PDB entry 8U4B | electron microscopy, 3.90 A resolution | chains A and B

[Chain A (and B)]
Protein: Insulin receptor
Organism: Homo sapiens
Notes: chain B of this document is another copy of the same molecule, construct and numbering; everything in this record applies to it too
UniProt: P06213 (INSR_HUMAN); residues -26 to 1355 here correspond to UniProt positions 1-1382 (UniProt number = residue number + 27)
Chain sequence (1382 residues; numbered -26 to 1355; the number before each row is that of its first residue; numbers below 1 keep their minus sign (Met-26 is residue -26)):
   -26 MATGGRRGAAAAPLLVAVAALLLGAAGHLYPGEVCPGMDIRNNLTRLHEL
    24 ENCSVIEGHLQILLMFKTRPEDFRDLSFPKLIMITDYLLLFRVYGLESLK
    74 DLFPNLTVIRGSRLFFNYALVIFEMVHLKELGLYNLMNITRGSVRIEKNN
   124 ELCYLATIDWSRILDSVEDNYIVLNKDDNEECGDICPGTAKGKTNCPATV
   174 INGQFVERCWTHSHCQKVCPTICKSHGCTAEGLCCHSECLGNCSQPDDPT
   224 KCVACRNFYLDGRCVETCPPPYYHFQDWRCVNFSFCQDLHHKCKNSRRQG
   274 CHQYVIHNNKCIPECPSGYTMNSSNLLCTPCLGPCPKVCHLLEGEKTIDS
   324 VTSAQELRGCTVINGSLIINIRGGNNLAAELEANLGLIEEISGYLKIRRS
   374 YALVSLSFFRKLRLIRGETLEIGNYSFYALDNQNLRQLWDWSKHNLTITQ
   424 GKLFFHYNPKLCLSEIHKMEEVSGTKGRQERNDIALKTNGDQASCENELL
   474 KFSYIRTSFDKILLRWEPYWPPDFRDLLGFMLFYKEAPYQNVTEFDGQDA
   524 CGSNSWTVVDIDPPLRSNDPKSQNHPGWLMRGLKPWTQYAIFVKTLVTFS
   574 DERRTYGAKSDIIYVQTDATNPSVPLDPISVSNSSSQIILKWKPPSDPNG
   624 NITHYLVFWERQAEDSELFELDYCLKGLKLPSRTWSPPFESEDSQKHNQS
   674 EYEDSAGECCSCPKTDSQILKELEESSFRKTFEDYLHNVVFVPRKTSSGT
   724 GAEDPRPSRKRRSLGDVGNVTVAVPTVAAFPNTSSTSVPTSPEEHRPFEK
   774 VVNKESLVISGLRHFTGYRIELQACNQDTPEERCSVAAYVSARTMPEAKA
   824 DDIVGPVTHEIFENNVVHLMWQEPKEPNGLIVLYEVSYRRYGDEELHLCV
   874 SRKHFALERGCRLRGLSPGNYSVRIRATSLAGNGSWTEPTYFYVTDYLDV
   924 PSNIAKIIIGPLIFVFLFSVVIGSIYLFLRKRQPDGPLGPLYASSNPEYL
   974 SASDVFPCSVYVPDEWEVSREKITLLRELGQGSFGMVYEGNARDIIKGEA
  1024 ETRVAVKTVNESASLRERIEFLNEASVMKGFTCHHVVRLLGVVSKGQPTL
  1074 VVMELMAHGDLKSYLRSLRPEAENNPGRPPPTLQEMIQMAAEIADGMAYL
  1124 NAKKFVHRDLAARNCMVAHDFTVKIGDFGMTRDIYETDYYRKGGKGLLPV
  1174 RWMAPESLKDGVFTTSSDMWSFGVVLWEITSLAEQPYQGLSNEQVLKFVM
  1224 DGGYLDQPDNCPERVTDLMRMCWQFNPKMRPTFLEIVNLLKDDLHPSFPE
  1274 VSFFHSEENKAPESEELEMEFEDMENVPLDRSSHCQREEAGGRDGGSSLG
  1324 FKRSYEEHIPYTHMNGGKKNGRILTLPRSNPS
Disordered / not traced: -26 to 0, 174-176, 519-527, 540-546, 658-688, 716-767, 920-1355
Swiss-Prot annotation at these positions:
  - region: Glu706 to Phe714 (Insulin-binding), Tyr972 (Important for interaction with IRS1, SHC1 and STAT5B), Tyr1334 to Met1337 (PIK3R1-binding)
  - active site: Asp1132 (Proton donor/acceptor)
  - binding site (ATP): Ser1006, Lys1030, Glu1077 to Asp1083, Arg1136, Asn1137, Asp1150
  - site: Phe39 (Insulin-binding)
  - modified residue: Ser373 (Phosphoserine), Tyr374 (Phosphotyrosine), Ser380 (Phosphoserine), Tyr965 (Phosphotyrosine), Tyr972 (Phosphotyrosine), Tyr984 (Phosphotyrosine), Cys1056 (S-nitrosocysteine), Tyr1158 (Phosphotyrosine), Tyr1162 (Phosphotyrosine), Tyr1163 (Phosphotyrosine), Tyr1328 (Phosphotyrosine), Tyr1334 (Phosphotyrosine)
  - glycosylation (N-linked (GlcNAc...) asparagine): Asn16, Asn25, Asn78, Asn111, Asn215, Asn255, Asn295, Asn337, Asn397, Asn418, Asn514, Asn606, Asn624, Asn671, Asn742, Asn755, Asn893, Asn906
  - cross-link: Lys1052 (Glycyl lysine isopeptide (Lys-Gly) (interchain with G-Cter in ubiquitin))
Disulfides: Cys8-Cys26, Cys126-Cys155, Cys159-Cys182, Cys169-Cys188, Cys192-Cys201, Cys196-Cys207, Cys208-Cys216, Cys212-Cys225, Cys228-Cys237, Cys241-Cys253, Cys259-Cys284, Cys266-Cys274, Cys288-Cys301, Cys304-Cys308, Cys312-Cys333, Cys647-Cys872, Cys798-Cys807
What the authors report for this chain:
  - contacts within the chain: Asn594-Phe714
  - mutagenesis - N594A, N594E, N594R: increased signaling in response to IGF2
  - mutagenesis - N594A, N594E, N594R: increased signaling in response to insulin
  - mutagenesis - E316A, E318A, D322A: unchanged signaling in response to IGF2
  - mutagenesis - E316A/E318A/D322A, K484E/L552A, R539A: decreased signaling in response to IGF2
  - mutagenesis - E316A/E318A/D322A, R539A: unchanged signaling in response to insulin

[How chain A and chain B interact]
Pairs across the interface (105):
  Gln34(A) with Tyr708(B)
  Leu36(A) with Tyr708(B), hydrophobic
  Leu37(A) with Tyr708(B)
  Phe39(A) with Val712(B), hydrophobic
  Leu62(A) with Phe705(B), hydrophobic
  Phe64(A) with Phe705(B), hydrophobic; Leu709(B), hydrophobic
  Arg65(A) with Val809(B); Ala810(B), hydrogen bond (side chain-backbone)
  Tyr67(A) with Tyr812(B)
  Phe88(A) with Phe701(B), hydrophobic; Phe705(B), hydrophobic
  Phe89(A) with Glu697(B); Ser700(B); Phe701(B); Thr704(B)
  Phe96(A) with Phe701(B), hydrophobic; Arg702(B); Phe705(B), hydrophobic
  Val99(A) with Tyr812(B), hydrophobic
  Arg118(A) with Phe701(B); Arg702(B)
  Glu120(A) with Arg702(B), salt bridge
  Lys121(A) with Arg702(B)
  Asn123(A) with Arg792(B), hydrogen bond; Tyr812(B)
  Glu153(A) with Ser655(B); Arg656(B); Thr657(B), hydrogen bond (backbone-side chain)
  Glu154(A) with Arg656(B), hydrogen bond (backbone-side chain); Thr657(B), hydrogen bond; Arg816(B), salt bridge
  Gly156(A) with Glu640(B)
  Arg345(A) with Ser528(B)
  Arg371(A) with Asp533(B), salt bridge
  Arg372(A) with Val531(B); Asp533(B), salt bridge
  Tyr374(A) with Tyr374(B), hydrogen bond; Asn407(B)
  Ile395(A) with Asp535(B)
  Gln406(A) with Lys433(B), hydrogen bond
  Asn407(A) with Tyr374(B)
  His429(A) with Thr571(B), hydrogen bond
  Tyr430(A) with Gln465(B); Leu569(B), hydrophobic; Val570(B), hydrogen bond (side chain-backbone)
  Asn431(A) with Gln465(B)
  Pro432(A) with Gln465(B)
  Lys433(A) with Gln406(B), hydrogen bond
  Arg454(A) with Arg498(B)
  Asn455(A) with Thr571(B), hydrogen bond
  Lys460(A) with Asp464(B); Phe572(B); Asp574(B)
  Thr461(A) with Gln465(B), hydrogen bond (backbone-side chain); Phe572(B)
  Asp464(A) with Lys460(B); Asp464(B)
  Gln465(A) with Tyr430(B); Asn431(B); Pro432(B); Thr461(B), hydrogen bond (side chain-backbone)
  Arg498(A) with Arg454(B)
  Ser528(A) with Arg345(B)
  Val531(A) with Arg372(B)
  Asp533(A) with Arg371(B), salt bridge; Arg372(B), salt bridge
  Asp535(A) with Ile395(B)
  Leu569(A) with Tyr430(B), hydrophobic
  Val570(A) with Tyr430(B), hydrogen bond (backbone-side chain)
  Thr571(A) with His429(B), hydrogen bond; Asn455(B), hydrogen bond
  Phe572(A) with Lys460(B); Thr461(B)
  Asp574(A) with Lys460(B)
  Ser655(A) with Glu153(B)
  Arg656(A) with Glu153(B); Glu154(B), hydrogen bond (side chain-backbone)
  Thr657(A) with Glu153(B), hydrogen bond (side chain-backbone); Glu154(B), hydrogen bond
  Glu697(A) with Phe89(B)
  Ser700(A) with Phe89(B)
  Phe701(A) with Phe88(B), hydrophobic; Phe89(B); Phe96(B), hydrophobic; Arg118(B)
  Arg702(A) with Phe96(B); Arg118(B); Glu120(B), salt bridge; Lys121(B)
  Thr704(A) with Phe89(B)
  Phe705(A) with Leu62(B), hydrophobic; Phe64(B), hydrophobic; Phe88(B), hydrophobic; Phe96(B), hydrophobic
  Tyr708(A) with Leu36(B), hydrophobic; Leu37(B)
  Leu709(A) with Phe64(B), hydrophobic
  Val712(A) with Phe39(B), hydrophobic
  Arg792(A) with Asn123(B), hydrogen bond
  Val809(A) with Arg65(B)
  Ala810(A) with Arg65(B), hydrogen bond (backbone-side chain)
  Tyr812(A) with Tyr67(B); Val99(B), hydrophobic; Asn123(B)
Interface residues without a listed pair, chain A (82 interface residues in all): Arg14, Tyr91, Val94, Glu124, Asn152, Ile158, Leu403, Phe427, Asn462, Leu501, Val597, Gln635, Glu640, Leu644, Glu698, Ala811, Val813, Ser814, Arg816
Interface residues without a listed pair, chain B (82 interface residues in all): Arg14, Gln34, Tyr91, Val94, Glu124, Asn152, Gly156, Ile158, Leu403, Phe427, Asn462, Leu501, Val597, Gln635, Leu644, Glu698, Ala811, Val813, Ser814

[In short]
Chain A and chain B each contribute 82 residues to their interface, with 21 hydrogen bonds and 7 salt bridges.
Polar contacts include Glu120(A)-Arg702(B), Glu154(A)-Arg816(B) and Arg371(A)-Asp533(B). The paper reports
that N594A, N594E and N594R of chain A increase signaling in response to IGF2; contacts within the chain
involving Asn594(A) and Phe714(A); 9 substitutions were tested in all.
Chain A and chain B are both Insulin receptor (Homo sapiens); the structure, Cryo-EM structure of long form
insulin receptor (IR-B) in the apo state, was determined by electron microscopy (same publication as 8U4C,
8U4E, 8VJB and 8VJC).
